Entry 7A4D (X-ray diffraction, 2.69 A resolution); this record covers chains E and F of the 6 polymer chains in the assembly.

[Chain E (and F)]
Name: APH coiled-coil
Notes: chain F of this document is another copy of the same molecule, construct and numbering; everything in this record applies to it too
Amino-acid sequence (42 residues; numbered 0 to 41; the number before each row is that of its first residue; numbering starts at 0):
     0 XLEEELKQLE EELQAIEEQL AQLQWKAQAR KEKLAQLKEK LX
Modified / non-standard residues: ACE (acetyl group) at position 0; NH2 (amino group) at position 41

[Interface between chain E and chain F]
Residue-residue contacts (27; chain E residue first):
  Glu4(E) with Leu36(F)
  Leu5(E) with Leu36(F), hydrophobic
  Leu8(E) with Arg29(F); Lys32(F); Leu33(F), hydrophobic
  Glu9(E) with Leu33(F); Lys37(F), salt bridge
  Glu11(E) with Arg29(F), salt bridge
  Leu12(E) with Ala26(F); Lys30(F)
  Ile15(E) with Leu22(F), hydrophobic; Ala26(F), hydrophobic
  Leu19(E) with Leu19(F); Leu22(F), hydrophobic; Gln23(F)
  Leu22(E) with Ile15(F), hydrophobic; Leu19(F), hydrophobic
  Gln23(E) with Leu19(F)
  Ala26(E) with Leu12(F)
  Arg29(E) with Glu11(F), salt bridge
  Lys30(E) with Leu12(F)
  Leu33(E) with Leu5(F), hydrophobic; Leu8(F), hydrophobic; Glu9(F)
  Leu36(E) with Glu4(F)
  Lys37(E) with Glu9(F), salt bridge
  Leu40(E) with Leu1(F), hydrophobic
Interface residues without a listed pair, chain E (18 interface residues in all): Gln18
Interface residues without a listed pair, chain F (20 interface residues in all): Gln18, Lys25

[Summary]
18 residues of chain E and 20 residues of chain F are in contact; the contacts include 4 salt bridges. Among
the polar pairs are Glu9(E)-Lys37(F) and Glu11(E)-Arg29(F).
Both chains are APH coiled-coil. Entry 7A4D (Crystal structure of the APH coiled-coil in complex with
nanobodies Nb28 and Nb30) was determined by X-ray diffraction (same publication as 7A48, 7A4T, 7A4Y and 7A50).
